7TKO - chains 0 and 9 of the 27 polymer chains in the assembly; structure by electron microscopy, 4.80 A resolution (low resolution: residue-level contacts below are approximate; hydrogen-bond / salt-bridge calls are withheld).

# Chain 0 (and 9)
Name: ATP synthase subunit 9, mitochondrial
Source organism: Saccharomyces cerevisiae
Notes: chain 9 of this document is another copy of the same molecule, construct and numbering; everything in this record applies to it too
UniProtKB: P61829 (ATP9_YEAST); residue numbers follow UniProt; this construct covers 1-76
Amino-acid sequence (76 residues; each row starts with the number of its first residue):
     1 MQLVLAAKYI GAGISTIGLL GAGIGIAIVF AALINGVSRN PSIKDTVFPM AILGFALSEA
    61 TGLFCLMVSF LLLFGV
Unresolved in the structure: 76 (chain 9: 1, 76)
Curated features (UniProtKB/Swiss-Prot):
  - site: Glu-59 (Reversibly protonated during proton transport)
  - modified residue: Met-1 (N-formylmethionine)

# Interface between chain 0 and chain 9
Residue-residue contacts - 9 pairs, chain 0 then chain 9:
  Tyr-9(0) with Gly-11(9)
  Gly-13(0) with Gly-11(9); Ile-14(9); Ser-15(9)
  Thr-16(0) with Gly-18(9)
  Leu-20(0) with Gly-18(9); Gly-21(9)
  Gly-23(0) with Gly-25(9)
  Ile-24(0) with Gly-21(9)
Also at the interface, not in a pair above, chain 0 (9 interface residues in all): Ile-10, Ile-17, Ala-27
Also at the interface, not in a pair above, chain 9 (8 interface residues in all): Ala-22, Ser-58

# Overview
9 residues of chain 0 face 8 of chain 9 across their interface.
Chain 0 and chain 9 are both ATP synthase subunit 9, mitochondrial (Saccharomyces cerevisiae); the structure,
Yeast ATP synthase State 3catalytic(a) with 10 mM ATP backbone model, was determined by electron microscopy,
deposited together with 7TJS, 7TJT, 7TJU, 7TJV, 7TJW, 7TJX and 30 further entries.
